PDB entry 8T06 | electron microscopy, 3.32 A resolution | chains A and D of the 6 polymer chains in the assembly

Chain A:
Molecule: Protein myomaker
From: Mus musculus
UniProt: Q9D1N4 (MYMK_MOUSE); numbering as in UniProt (aligned over 1-221)
Sequence (221 residues; numbered 1 to 221; the number before each row is that of its first residue):
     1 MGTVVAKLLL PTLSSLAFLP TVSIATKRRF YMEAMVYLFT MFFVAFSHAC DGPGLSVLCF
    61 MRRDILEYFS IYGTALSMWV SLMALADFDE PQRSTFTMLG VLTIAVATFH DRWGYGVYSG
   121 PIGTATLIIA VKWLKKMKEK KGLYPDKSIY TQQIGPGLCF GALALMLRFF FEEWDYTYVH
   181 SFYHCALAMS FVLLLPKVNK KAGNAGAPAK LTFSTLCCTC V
Unresolved in the structure: 1-4, 204-221
Sequence notes: engineered mutation A107 (Arg in Q9D1N4)
Disulfides: C50-C59
Bound ions: Zn2+: H48, H180, H184
UniProt features mapped onto this chain:
  - lipidation (S-palmitoyl cysteine): C217, C218
  - mutagenesis: G2 (G2A: Does not affect subcellular localization), T215 to V221 (Abolished localization to the Golgi apparatus; Does not affect subcellular localization), L216 to V221 (Does not affect subcellular localization), C217 to C220 (Abolished localization to the Golgi apparatus), C217 to C218 (Abolished localization to the Golgi apparatus), C218 to C220 (Abolished localization to the Golgi apparatus), T219 to V221 (Does not affect subcellular localization)

Chain D:
Molecule: 18G7 Fab light chain
From: Mus musculus
Notes: antibody fragment or engineered binder
Sequence (107 residues; numbered 1 to 107; the number before each row is that of its first residue):
     1 DIQMTQSPSS LSASLGGKVT ITCKASQDIN EYIAWYQHKP GKGPRLLIHY TSTLQPGIPS
    61 RFSGSGSGRD YSFSISNLEP EDIATYYCLQ YDNLLWTFGG GTKLEIK

Chain A / chain D interface:
Residue-residue contacts (8):
  K140(A) - Y32(D)
  K140(A) - D92(D)  salt bridge
  Y144(A) - Y32(D)  hydrogen bond (backbone-side chain)
  D146(A) - Y50(D)
  S148(A) - Y50(D)
  I149(A) - Y50(D)
  K200(A) - D28(D)  salt bridge
  K200(A) - N30(D)  hydrogen bond
Other interface residues (no listed pair), chain A (7 interface residues in all): E139
Other interface residues (no listed pair), chain D (8 interface residues in all): H49, T53, L94

Overview:
7 residues of chain A face 8 of chain D across their interface; the contacts include 2 hydrogen bonds and 2
salt bridges. Polar contacts include K140(A)-D92(D), K200(A)-D28(D) and Y144(A)-Y32(D). H48(A), H180(A) and
H184(A) coordinate Zn2+. UniProt lists 8 mutagenesis sites on chain A.
Chain A is Protein myomaker and chain D is 18G7 Fab light chain, both from Mus musculus; the structure,
Structure of mouse Myomaker mutant-R107A bound to Fab18G7, was determined by electron microscopy, deposited
together with 8T03, 8T04, 8T05 and 8T07.
